PDB entry 4ZBZ | X-ray diffraction, 1.90 A resolution | chain A

# Chain A
Molecule: Uracil-DNA glycosylase
From: Sulfolobus tokodaii str. 7
Notes: EC 3.2.2.27
UniProt: Q96YD0 (Q96YD0_SULTO); residue numbers follow UniProt; this construct covers 1-194
Sequence (194 residues; numbered 1 to 194; the number before each row is that of its first residue):
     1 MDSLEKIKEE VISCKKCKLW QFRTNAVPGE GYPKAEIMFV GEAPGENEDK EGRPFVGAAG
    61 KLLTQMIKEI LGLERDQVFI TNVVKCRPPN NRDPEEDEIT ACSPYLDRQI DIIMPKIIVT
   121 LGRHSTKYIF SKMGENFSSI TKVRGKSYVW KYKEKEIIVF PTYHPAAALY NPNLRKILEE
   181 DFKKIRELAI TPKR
Unresolved in the structure: 193-194
Ion coordination: 4Fe-4S cluster Fe: C14, C17, C86, C102
Residues lining bound ligands: 4Fe-4S cluster (SF4): V11, C14, K15, K16, C17, L19, W20, R23, V84, K85, C86, A101, C102, Y105
Swiss-Prot annotation at these positions:
  - binding site ([4Fe-4S] cluster): C14, C17, C86, C102
  - binding site (uracil): G41 to A43, F55, N82, H164
  - mutagenesis: L169 (L169A: No change in activity), Y170 (Y170A: Lack of activity), N171 (N171A: No change in activity)
Reported in the primary citation:
  - binding site for 2-(N-morpholino)-ethanesulfonic acid: R123, H164
  - mutagenesis - L169A, N171A: unchanged catalytic activity
  - mutagenesis - Y170A: abolished catalytic activity

# Overview
Ligands of chain A: 4Fe-4S cluster. The 4Fe-4S cluster Fe site is built by C14, C17, C86 and C102. From
UniProt: 4 [4Fe-4S] cluster-binding residues, 6 uracil-binding residues and 3 mutagenesis sites. The paper
reports a binding site for 2-(N-morpholino)-ethanesulfonic acid at R123 and H164; Y170A abolishes catalytic
activity; 3 substitutions were tested in all.
Chain A is Uracil-DNA glycosylase (Sulfolobus tokodaii str. 7); the structure, Family 4 uracil-DNA glycosylase
from Sulfolobus tokodaii (free form, X-ray wavelength=1.5418), was determined by X-ray diffraction (same
publication as 4ZBX and 4ZBY).
